4K2Y - chain A; structure by X-ray diffraction, 2.30 A resolution.

[Chain A]
Name: Chymase
Organism: Homo sapiens
Notes: EC 3.4.21.39
UniProt: P23946 (CMA1_HUMAN); the construct lacks a stretch of the UniProt sequence and is renumbered around it, so the offset changes along the chain: 16-36 = UniProt 22-42; 37-61 = UniProt 46-70; 63-75 = UniProt 71-83; 77-79 = UniProt 84-86; 7 more segments
Amino-acid sequence (226 residues; row label = number of the first residue in the row; note: 11 numbers in that range are skipped by the numbering (no residue carries them; nothing is unmodelled there); a row labelled like 36A-36C holds insertion residues (36A, then the next letters in order)):
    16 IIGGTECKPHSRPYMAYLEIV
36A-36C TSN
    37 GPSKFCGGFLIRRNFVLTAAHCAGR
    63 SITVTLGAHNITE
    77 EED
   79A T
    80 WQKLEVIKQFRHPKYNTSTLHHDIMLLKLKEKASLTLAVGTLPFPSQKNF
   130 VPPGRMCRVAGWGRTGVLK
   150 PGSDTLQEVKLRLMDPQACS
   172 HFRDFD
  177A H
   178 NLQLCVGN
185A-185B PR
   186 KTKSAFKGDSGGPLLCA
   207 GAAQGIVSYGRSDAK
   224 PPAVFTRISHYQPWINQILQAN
Disordered / not traced: 123-131
Differences from the reference sequence: conflict Lys127 (Phe135 in P23946), Ala208 (Val212 in P23946), Gln235 (Arg237 in P23946)
Cystine bridges: Cys42-Cys58, Cys136-Cys201, Cys168-Cys182
Glycans and other covalent adducts: N-acetylglucosamine (NAG) linked to Asn72
Ion coordination: Zn2+: His25, Glu78
Residues lining bound ligands: 6-chloro-1,3-dihydro-2H-indol-2-one (ES2): Ser189, Ala190, Phe191, Lys192, Ser195, Val213, Tyr215, Gly216, Arg217, Ser218, Ala226, Phe228

[Overview]
Chain A binds 6-chloro-1,3-dihydro-2H-indol-2-one. N-acetylglucosamine is covalently linked to Asn72. His25
and Glu78 form the Zn2+ site.
Chain A is Chymase (Homo sapiens); the structure, Crystal Structure of Human Chymase in Complex with Fragment
Inhibitor 6-chloro-1,3-dihydro-2H-indol-2-one, was determined by X-ray diffraction (same publication as 4K5Z,
4K60 and 4K69).
